6S3L - chains I and J of the 11 polymer chains in the assembly; structure by electron microscopy, 3.20 A resolution.

# Chain I (and J)
Name: Flagellar biosynthetic protein FliQ
From: Vibrio mimicus CAIM 602
Notes: chain J of this document is another copy of the same molecule, construct and numbering; everything in this record applies to it too
UniProt: A0A1D8S9F5 (A0A1D8S9F5_VIBMI); numbering as in UniProt (aligned over 1-89)
Sequence (89 residues; row label = number of the first residue in the row):
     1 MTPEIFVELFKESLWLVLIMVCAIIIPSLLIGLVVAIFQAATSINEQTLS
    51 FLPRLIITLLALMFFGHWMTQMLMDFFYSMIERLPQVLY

# Interface between chain I and chain J
Contacting residue pairs - 25 pairs, chain I then chain J:
  Ser43(I) - Ala40(J)
  Ile44(I) - Ala36(J)  hydrophobic
  Ile44(I) - Ile37(J)  hydrophobic
  Glu46(I) - Ala36(J)
  Glu46(I) - Ser50(J)  hydrogen bond
  Glu46(I) - Arg54(J)  salt bridge
  Thr48(I) - Arg54(J)  hydrogen bond
  Leu49(I) - Leu29(J)
  Leu49(I) - Leu33(J)  hydrophobic
  Leu52(I) - Val21(J)  hydrophobic
  Leu52(I) - Ile25(J)  hydrophobic
  Leu52(I) - Ile26(J)  hydrophobic
  Leu52(I) - Leu29(J)  hydrophobic
  Pro53(I) - Leu29(J)
  Leu55(I) - Val21(J)  hydrophobic
  Ile56(I) - Cys22(J)  hydrophobic
  Leu59(I) - Leu14(J)  hydrophobic
  Leu59(I) - Leu18(J)  hydrophobic
  Leu60(I) - Leu18(J)  hydrophobic
  Met63(I) - Lys11(J)  hydrogen bond (backbone-side chain)
  Met63(I) - Leu14(J)
  Met63(I) - Trp15(J)  hydrophobic
  His67(I) - Glu4(J)
  Thr70(I) - Val7(J)
  Met74(I) - Pro3(J)  hydrophobic
Other interface residues (no listed pair), chain I (19 interface residues in all): Thr42, Phe51, Leu62, Phe64
Other interface residues (no listed pair), chain J (20 interface residues in all): Val17, Gly32

# Overview
19 residues of chain I face 20 of chain J across their interface; the contacts include 3 hydrogen bonds and 1
salt bridge. Polar contacts include Glu46(I)-Arg54(J), Glu46(I)-Ser50(J) and Thr48(I)-Arg54(J).
Chain I and chain J are both Flagellar biosynthetic protein FliQ (Vibrio mimicus CAIM 602); the structure,
Structure of the core of the flagellar export apparatus from Vibrio mimicus, the FliPQR-FlhB complex, was
determined by electron microscopy (same publication as 6S3R and 6S3S).
